PDB entry 3MGS | X-ray diffraction, 3.15 A resolution | chains B and J of the 10 polymer chains in the assembly

[Chain B]
Name: Histone H4
Organism: Xenopus laevis
Reference sequence: P62799 (H4_XENLA); residues 1-102 here correspond to UniProt positions 2-103 (UniProt number = residue number + 1)
Chain sequence (102 residues; row label = number of the first residue in the row):
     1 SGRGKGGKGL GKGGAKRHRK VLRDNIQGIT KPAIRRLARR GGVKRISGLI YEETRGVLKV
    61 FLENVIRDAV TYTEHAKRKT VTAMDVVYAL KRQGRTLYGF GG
Disordered / not traced: 1-23
Swiss-Prot annotation at these positions:
  - DNA-binding region: Lys16 to Lys20
  - modified residue: Ser1 (N-acetylserine), Arg3 (Asymmetric dimethylarginine), Lys5 (N6-(2-hydroxyisobutyryl)lysine), Lys8 (N6-(2-hydroxyisobutyryl)lysine), Lys12 (N6-(2-hydroxyisobutyryl)lysine), Lys16 (N6-(2-hydroxyisobutyryl)lysine), Lys20 (N6,N6,N6-trimethyllysine), Lys31 (N6-(2-hydroxyisobutyryl)lysine), Lys44 (N6-(2-hydroxyisobutyryl)lysine), Ser47 (Phosphoserine), Tyr51 (Phosphotyrosine), Lys59 (N6-(2-hydroxyisobutyryl)lysine), Lys77 (N6-(2-hydroxyisobutyryl)lysine), Lys79 (N6-(2-hydroxyisobutyryl)lysine), Tyr88 (Phosphotyrosine), Lys91 (N6-(2-hydroxyisobutyryl)lysine)
  - cross-link (Glycyl lysine isopeptide (Lys-Gly)): Lys31 (interchain with G-Cter in UFM1), Lys91 (interchain with G-Cter in ubiquitin)

[Chain J]
Molecule: 147-nt DNA strand
Sequence (147 nucleotides; row label = number of the first residue in the row; numbers below 1 keep their minus sign (DA-73 is residue -73)):
   -73 ATCAATATCC ACCTGCAGAT ACTACCAAAA GTGTATTTGG AAACTGCTCC ATCAAAAGGC
   -13 ATGTTCAGCT GGATTCCAGC TGAACATGCC TTTTGATGGA GCAGTTTCCA AATACACTTT
    47 TGGTAGTATC TGCAGGTGGA TATTGAT
Metal / ion sites: Cs+ site 1: DT-66 (shared with 2 residues of chain I); Cs+ site 2: DT-60, DG-59; Mn2+ site 1: DG-35, DG-34; Cs+ site 3: DG-15 (shared with 1 residue of chain I); Cs+ site 4 near DT-12 (its only coordinating residue here); Cs+ site 5: DT-10 (shared with 1 residue of chain I); Mn2+ site 2 near DG-3 (its only coordinating residue here); Mn2+ site 3 near DG5 (its only coordinating residue here); Mn2+ site 4 near DG27 (its only coordinating residue here); Mn2+ site 5 near DG48 (its only coordinating residue here); Mn2+ site 6 near DG61 (its only coordinating residue here); Cs+ site 6: DT67, DA68 (shared with 2 residues of chain I)

[How chain B and chain J interact]
Contacting residue pairs (12):
  Arg35(B) - DG8(J)  salt bridge to the phosphate
  Arg45(B) - DT7(J)  sugar contact
  Arg45(B) - DG8(J)  phosphate contact
  Ile46(B) - DT7(J)  sugar contact
  Ile46(B) - DG8(J)  hydrogen bond to the phosphate
  Ser47(B) - DT7(J)  phosphate contact
  Gly48(B) - DT7(J)  hydrogen bond to the phosphate
  Arg78(B) - DC28(J)  phosphate contact
  Lys79(B) - DG27(J)  phosphate contact
  Lys79(B) - DC28(J)  hydrogen bond to the phosphate
  Thr80(B) - DG27(J)  sugar contact
  Thr80(B) - DC28(J)  hydrogen bond to the phosphate
Also at the interface, not in a pair above, chain B (11 interface residues in all): Lys44, Tyr51, Lys77
Also at the interface, not in a pair above, chain J (6 interface residues in all): DC6, DA29

[In short]
11 residues of chain B face 6 of chain J across their interface, with 4 hydrogen bonds and 1 salt bridge.
Polar contacts include Ile46(B)-DG8(J), Gly48(B)-DT7(J) and Lys79(B)-DC28(J). From UniProt: a DNA-binding
region on chain B.
Chain B is Histone H4 (Xenopus laevis) and chain J is a 147-nt DNA strand; the structure, Binding of Cesium
ions to the Nucleosome Core particle, was determined by X-ray diffraction together with 3MGP, 3MGQ and 3MGR
from the same study.
